7TIC - chains B and C of the 8 polymer chains in the assembly; structure by electron microscopy, 3.90 A resolution.

Chain B:
Protein: Replication factor C subunit 4
Source organism: Saccharomyces cerevisiae
UniProtKB: P40339 (RFC4_YEAST); residues 1-323 here = UniProt positions 1-323
Sequence (323 residues; numbered 1 to 323; the number before each row is that of its first residue):
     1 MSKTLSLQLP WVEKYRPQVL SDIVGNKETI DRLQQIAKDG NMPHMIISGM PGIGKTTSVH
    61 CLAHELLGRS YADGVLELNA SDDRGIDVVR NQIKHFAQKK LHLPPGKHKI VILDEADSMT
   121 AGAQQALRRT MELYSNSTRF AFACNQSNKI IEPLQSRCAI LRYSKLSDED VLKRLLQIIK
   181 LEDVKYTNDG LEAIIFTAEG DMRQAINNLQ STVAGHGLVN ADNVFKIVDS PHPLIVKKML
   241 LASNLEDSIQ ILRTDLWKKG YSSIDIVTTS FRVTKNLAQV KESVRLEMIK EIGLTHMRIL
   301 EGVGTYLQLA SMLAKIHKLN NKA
Not modelled in the structure: 1-7, 322-323
UniProt features mapped onto this chain:
  - binding site (ATP): Val12, Val24, Gly49 to Thr57, Asn145, Arg203
Bound ions: Mg2+: Thr56 (together with ATP-gamma-S)
Residues lining bound ligands:
  - ATP-gamma-S (AGS; phosphothiophosphoric acid-adenylate ester), molecule 1: Val12, Tyr15, Arg16, Pro17, Asp22, Ile23, Val24, Gly25, Pro51, Gly52, Ile53, Gly54, Lys55, Thr56, Thr57, Asn145, Arg174, Met202, Arg203, Ile206
  - ATP-gamma-S (AGS), molecule 2: Arg128, Glu132, Pro153, Arg157

Chain C:
Protein: Replication factor C subunit 3
Source organism: Saccharomyces cerevisiae
UniProtKB: P38629 (RFC3_YEAST); numbering as in UniProt (aligned over 1-340)
Sequence (340 residues; row label = number of the first residue in the row):
     1 MSTSTEKRSK ENLPWVEKYR PETLDEVYGQ NEVITTVRKF VDEGKLPHLL FYGPPGTGKT
    61 STIVALAREI YGKNYSNMVL ELNASDDRGI DVVRNQIKDF ASTRQIFSKG FKLIILDEAD
   121 AMTNAAQNAL RRVIERYTKN TRFCVLANYA HKLTPALLSR CTRFRFQPLP QEAIERRIAN
   181 VLVHEKLKLS PNAEKALIEL SNGDMRRVLN VLQSCKATLD NPDEDEISDD VIYECCGAPR
   241 PSDLKAVLKS ILEDDWGTAH YTLNKVRSAK GLALIDLIEG IVKILEDYEL QNEETRVHLL
   301 TKLADIEYSI SKGGNDQIQG SAVIGAIKAS FENETVKANV
Not modelled in the structure: 1-11, 334-340
UniProt features mapped onto this chain:
  - binding site (ATP): Val16 to Tyr19, Arg20, Tyr28, Gly53 to Ser61, Asn148, Arg206
  - modified residue: Ser2 (N-acetylserine)
Bound ions: Mg2+: Thr60 (together with ATP-gamma-S)
Residues lining bound ligands: ATP-gamma-S (AGS; phosphothiophosphoric acid-adenylate ester): Trp15, Val16, Glu17, Tyr19, Arg20, Pro21, Glu26, Val27, Tyr28, Pro55, Gly56, Thr57, Gly58, Lys59, Thr60, Ser61, Asp117, Asn148, Leu169, Arg177, Met205, Arg206, Leu209

Chain B / chain C interface:
Contacting residue pairs (43; chain B residue first):
  Gln8(B) with Lys45(C); Arg142(C), hydrogen bond
  Glu13(B) with Glu135(C)
  Ala80(B) with Ile90(C); Ala129(C)
  Ser81(B) with Arg94(C); Lys98(C); Arg136(C)
  Asp82(B) with Arg94(C)
  Asp83(B) with Arg94(C), salt bridge
  Ser118(B) with Ala125(C)
  Arg203(B) with Ala156(C)
  Gln204(B) with Pro155(C)
  Asn207(B) with Ser159(C), hydrogen bond (side chain-backbone)
  Val228(B) with Arg163(C), hydrogen bond (backbone-side chain)
  Asp229(B) with Tyr52(C); Arg165(C), salt bridge
  Leu245(B) with Val297(C), hydrophobic
  Glu246(B) with Leu290(C); Arg296(C), salt bridge
  Ile249(B) with Leu300(C), hydrophobic
  Arg253(B) with Lys283(C); Glu286(C)
  Lys259(B) with Arg165(C), hydrogen bond (backbone-side chain)
  Tyr261(B) with Arg165(C)
  Ile264(B) with His151(C)
  Arg298(B) with Asp305(C), salt bridge; Tyr308(C)
  Glu301(B) with Tyr308(C), hydrogen bond; Lys312(C)
  Val303(B) with Ser311(C)
  Thr305(B) with Glu279(C)
  Tyr306(B) with Glu286(C)
  Leu307(B) with Val282(C), hydrophobic; Leu300(C), hydrophobic; Leu303(C); Ala304(C)
  Gln308(B) with Ala304(C); Glu307(C)
  Ser311(B) with Leu300(C); Ala304(C)
  Lys315(B) with Thr301(C)
  Lys318(B) with His298(C)
Also at the interface, not in a pair above, chain B (37 interface residues in all): Asn79, Asp114, Glu115, Asp201, Gly260, Leu300, Ala310, Ala314
Also at the interface, not in a pair above, chain C (40 interface residues in all): Asn128, Arg131, Arg132, Val133, Arg160, Gln167, Ile278

In short:
37 residues of chain B and 40 residues of chain C are in contact, with 5 hydrogen bonds and 4 salt bridges.
Polar pairs include Asp83(B)-Arg94(C), Asp229(B)-Arg165(C) and Glu246(B)-Arg296(C). Chain B binds ATP-gamma-S.
Bound to chain C: ATP-gamma-S.
Here chain B is Replication factor C subunit 4 and chain C is Replication factor C subunit 3, both from
Saccharomyces cerevisiae. Entry 7TIC (Structure of the yeast clamp loader (Replication Factor C RFC) bound to
the sliding clamp (Proliferating ...) was determined by electron microscopy together with 7THJ, 7THV, 7TI8,
7TIB, 7TID and 7TKU from the same study.
